Entry 3DXJ (X-ray diffraction, 3.00 A resolution); this record covers chains A and B of the 6 polymer chains in the assembly.

# Chain A (and B)
Molecule: DNA-directed RNA polymerase subunit alpha; CHAIN A, B, K, L
From: Thermus thermophilus HB8
Notes: EC 2.7.7.6; chain B of this document is another copy of the same molecule, construct and numbering; everything in this record applies to it too
UniProtKB: Q5SHR6 (RPOA_THET8); residues 1-315 here = UniProt positions 1-315
Chain sequence (315 residues; row label = number of the first residue in the row):
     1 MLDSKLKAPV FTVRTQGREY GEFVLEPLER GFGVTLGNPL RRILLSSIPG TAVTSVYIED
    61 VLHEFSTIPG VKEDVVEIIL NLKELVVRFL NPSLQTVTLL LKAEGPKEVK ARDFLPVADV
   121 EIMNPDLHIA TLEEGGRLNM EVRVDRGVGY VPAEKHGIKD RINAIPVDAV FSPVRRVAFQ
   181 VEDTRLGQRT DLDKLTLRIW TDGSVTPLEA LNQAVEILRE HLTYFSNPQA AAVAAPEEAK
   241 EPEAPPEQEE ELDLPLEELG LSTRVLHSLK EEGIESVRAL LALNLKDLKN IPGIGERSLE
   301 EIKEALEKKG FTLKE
Unresolved in the structure: 232-315 (chain B: 244-315)

# Interface between chain A and chain B
Contacting residue pairs (55):
  Leu2(A) with Gln95(B)
  Asp3(A) with Gln95(B); Arg146(B), salt bridge
  Pro9(A) with Tyr224(B)
  Phe11(A) with Tyr224(B); Phe225(B); Asn227(B); Pro228(B), hydrophobic; Gln229(B)
  Thr12(A) with Gln229(B); Ala231(B)
  Val13(A) with Gln229(B), hydrogen bond (backbone-backbone); Ala230(B); Ala231(B), hydrogen bond (backbone-backbone)
  Arg14(A) with Ala231(B); Ala232(B); Val233(B); Ala234(B)
  Thr15(A) with Val233(B)
  Gln16(A) with Val233(B); Ala235(B)
  Glu22(A) with Ala234(B)
  Arg30(A) with Lys155(B)
  Phe32(A) with Ser47(B); His221(B)
  Val34(A) with Arg42(B)
  Thr35(A) with Pro39(B); Arg42(B), hydrogen bond; Ile43(B)
  Asn38(A) with Asn38(B)
  Pro39(A) with Thr35(B); Pro39(B), hydrophobic
  Arg42(A) with Gly31(B), hydrogen bond (side chain-backbone); Val34(B); Thr35(B), hydrogen bond
  Ile43(A) with Thr35(B)
  Ser47(A) with Phe32(B)
  Val215(A) with Leu222(B), hydrophobic
  Leu218(A) with Leu222(B), hydrophobic
  Arg219(A) with Leu222(B)
  His221(A) with Phe32(B)
  Leu222(A) with Leu218(B), hydrophobic; Arg219(B); Leu222(B), hydrophobic
  Tyr224(A) with Phe11(B)
  Phe225(A) with Phe11(B)
  Asn227(A) with Phe11(B)
  Pro228(A) with Phe11(B)
  Gln229(A) with Val10(B); Phe11(B), hydrogen bond (side chain-backbone); Thr12(B); Val13(B), hydrogen bond (backbone-backbone)
  Ala230(A) with Val13(B)
  Ala231(A) with Val13(B), hydrogen bond (backbone-backbone); Arg14(B)
Other interface residues (no listed pair), chain A (35 interface residues in all): Leu25, Gly31, Leu36, Ile217
Other interface residues (no listed pair), chain B (39 interface residues in all): Pro9, Leu25, Leu36, Leu40, Ser46, Leu211, Val215

# In short
The interface between chain A and chain B involves 35 residues on one side and 39 on the other, with 8
hydrogen bonds and 1 salt bridge. Polar contacts include Asp3(A)-Arg146(B), Thr35(A)-Arg42(B) and
Arg42(A)-Gly31(B).
Chain A and chain B are both DNA-directed RNA polymerase subunit alpha; CHAIN A, B, K, L (Thermus thermophilus
HB8); the structure, Crystal structure of thermus thermophilus rna polymerase holoenzyme in complex with the
antibiotic myxopyronin, was determined by X-ray diffraction.
